4S0O - chains A and B; structure by X-ray diffraction, 1.90 A resolution.

== Chain A (and B) ==
Protein: Apoptosis regulator BAX
Source organism: Homo sapiens
Notes: chain B of this document is another copy of the same molecule, construct and numbering; everything in this record applies to it too
UniProtKB: Q07812 (BAX_HUMAN); numbering as in UniProt (aligned over 1-192)
Amino-acid sequence (192 residues; row label = number of the first residue in the row):
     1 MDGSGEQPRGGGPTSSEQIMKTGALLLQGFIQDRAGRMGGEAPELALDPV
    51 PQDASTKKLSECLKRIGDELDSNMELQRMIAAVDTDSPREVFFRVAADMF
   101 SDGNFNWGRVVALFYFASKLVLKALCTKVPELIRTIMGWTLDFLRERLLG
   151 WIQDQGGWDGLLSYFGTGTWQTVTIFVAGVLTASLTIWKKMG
Disordered / not traced: 1-12, 36-40 (chain B: 1-12, 37-40)
Construct notes: engineered mutation G168 (Pro in Q07812)
Swiss-Prot annotation at these positions:
  - motif: L59 to N73 (BH3), D98 to S118 (BH1), G150 to F165 (BH2)
  - modified residue: M1 (N-acetylmethionine)
  - cross-link (Glycyl lysine isopeptide (Lys-Gly)): K128 (interchain with G-Cter in ubiquitin), K190 (interchain with G-Cter in ubiquitin)
  - natural variant: G11 (G11E: In a plasmacytoma cell line), G67 (G67R: In a T-cell acute lymphoblastic leukemia cell line), G108 (G108V: In a Burkitt lymphoma)
  - mutagenesis: K21 (K21E: Reduces interaction with BCL2L11, homooligomerization and triggering of apoptosis), M74 (M74D/E: Strongly reduced interaction with MCL1, BCL2, BCL2L1 and BCL2L2. No effect on cytochrome c release and subsequent apoptosis triggered by etoposide), K128 (K128R: Partial loss of polyubiquitination), T172 to G192 (Enhanced fiber formation with humanin), S184 (S184D/E/H/K: Constitutive cytoplasmic location; S184V: Constitutive mitochondrial location. Enhanced fiber formation with humanin), K189 (K189R: No loss of polyubiquitination), K190 (K190R: Partial loss of polyubiquitination)
Reported in the primary citation:
  - self-association interface (contacts with another copy of this molecule); pairs are residue here / residue on that copy: E17-M74 (hydrogen bond), K21-E75 (salt bridge), E44-W107, A46-Y164, D48-N106, R145-Q171 (hydrogen bond), M20, A24, L47, V50, R109, M137, L141, I175, F176
  - contacts within the chain: A24-V50, L25-V50
  - mutagenesis - P168G: increased binding to Apoptosis regulator BAX (chain A)

== How chain A and chain B interact ==
Contacting residue pairs - 36 pairs, chain A then chain B:
  E17(A) with S72(B); N73(B); M74(B), hydrogen bond (side chain-backbone); E75(B), hydrogen bond (side chain-backbone)
  M20(A) with I175(B)
  K21(A) with E75(B), salt bridge
  A24(A) with I175(B), hydrophobic; F176(B), hydrophobic
  Q28(A) with F176(B)
  P43(A) with F105(B); N106(B)
  E44(A) with N106(B); W107(B), hydrogen bond (backbone-backbone); W151(B); Q155(B); Y164(B)
  L45(A) with S163(B); Y164(B)
  A46(A) with N106(B), hydrogen bond (backbone-side chain); Y164(B), hydrogen bond (backbone-side chain)
  L47(A) with Y164(B); F176(B), hydrophobic
  D48(A) with N106(B), hydrogen bond; R109(B), salt bridge; F176(B); V180(B)
  V50(A) with F176(B), hydrophobic
  P51(A) with A183(B), hydrophobic
  R134(A) with Y164(B); F165(B); G166(B); T169(B), hydrogen bond
  M137(A) with F176(B), hydrophobic
  G138(A) with T172(B)
  L141(A) with T172(B)
  R145(A) with Q171(B), hydrogen bond
Interface residues without a listed pair, chain A (20 interface residues in all): E131, D142
Interface residues without a listed pair, chain B (24 interface residues in all): G168, V173, G179
Interface features reported in the paper:
  - pairs named by the authors: K21(A)-E75(B)
  - hot spots on chain A (mutagenesis) - E17K/C62S/V121C/C126S/I136C, A24E/C62S/V121C/C126S/I136C: decreased binding to another copy of this molecule
  - hot spots on chain B (mutagenesis) - T172K: decreased binding to another copy of this molecule

== In short ==
20 residues of chain A and 24 residues of chain B are in contact, with 8 hydrogen bonds and 2 salt bridges.
Among the polar pairs are K21(A)-E75(B), D48(A)-R109(B) and E17(A)-M74(B). The authors report a contact
between K21(A) and E75(B). From the paper: E17K/C62S/V121C/C126S/I136C and A24E/C62S/V121C/C126S/I136C of
chain A reduce binding to another copy of this molecule; a self-association interface involving E17(A), M20(A)
and K21(A) among others; 4 substitutions were tested in all.
Both chains are Apoptosis regulator BAX (Homo sapiens). Entry 4S0O (Crystal Structure of the Autoinhibited
Dimer of Pro-apoptotic BAX (I)) was determined by X-ray diffraction, deposited together with 4S0P.
